9HIZ - chains B and T of the 8 polymer chains in the assembly; structure by X-ray diffraction, 2.90 A resolution.

Chain B:
Name: Immunoglobulin heavy constant gamma 1
From: Homo sapiens
UniProt: P01857 (IGHG1_HUMAN); residues 236-444 here correspond to UniProt positions 119-327 (UniProt number = residue number - 117)
Sequence (217 residues; numbered 228 to 444; the number before each row is that of its first residue):
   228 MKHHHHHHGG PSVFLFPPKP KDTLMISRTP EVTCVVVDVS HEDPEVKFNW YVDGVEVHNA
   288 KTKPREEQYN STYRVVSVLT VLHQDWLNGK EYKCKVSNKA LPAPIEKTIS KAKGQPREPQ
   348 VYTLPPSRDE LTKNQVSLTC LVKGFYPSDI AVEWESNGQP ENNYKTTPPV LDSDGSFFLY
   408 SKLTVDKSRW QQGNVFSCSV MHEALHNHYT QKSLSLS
Disordered / not traced: 228-235
Differences from the reference sequence: initiating methionine (228); expression tag (229-235)
Curated features (UniProtKB/Swiss-Prot):
  - glycosylation: Asn297 (N-linked (GlcNAc...) (complex) asparagine)
What the authors report for this chain:
  - post-translational modification sites: Asn297 (citing earlier work)

Chain T:
Name: DNA-binding protein 7d
From: Sulfolobus acidocaldarius DSM 639
UniProt: P13123 (DN7D_SULAC); numbering as in UniProt (aligned over 2-66)
Sequence (69 residues; each row starts with the number of its first residue; numbers below 1 keep their minus sign (Asp-2 is residue -2)):
    -2 DAEFVKVKFL LNGEEKEVDT SKIRDVARQG KNVKFLYNDN GKYGAGNVDE KDAPKELLDM
    58 LARAEREKK
Differences from the reference sequence: expression tag (-2 to 1); engineered mutation Leu7 (Lys in P13123), Leu8 (Tyr in P13123), Asn9 (Lys in P13123), Arg21 (Lys in P13123), Asp22 (Lys in P13123), Ala24 (Trp in P13123), Gln26 (Val in P13123), Asn29 (Met in P13123), Lys31 (Ser in P13123), Leu33 (Thr in P13123), Asn35 (Asp in P13123), Tyr40 (Thr in P13123), Ala42 (Arg in P13123), Asn44 (Ala in P13123), Asp46 (Ser in P13123)
Curated features (UniProtKB/Swiss-Prot):
  - modified residue: Lys5 (N6-methyllysine)

Chain B / chain T interface:
Contacting residue pairs (7; chain B residue first):
  Tyr373(B) - Arg63(T)
  Leu398(B) - Asp56(T)
  Asp399(B) - Ala59(T)
  Ser400(B) - Ala59(T)
  Ser400(B) - Glu62(T)
  Gly402(B) - Ala59(T)
  Gly402(B) - Arg63(T)  hydrogen bond (backbone-side chain)
Other interface residues (no listed pair), chain T (5 interface residues in all): Arg60

Overview:
Chain B and chain T each contribute 5 residues to their interface; the contacts include 1 hydrogen bond. The
hydrogen-bonded pair is Gly402(B)-Arg63(T). The paper reports a modification site at Asn297(B).
Here chain B is Immunoglobulin heavy constant gamma 1 (Homo sapiens) and chain T is DNA-binding protein 7d
(Sulfolobus acidocaldarius DSM 639). Entry 9HIZ (Complex of the Nanofitin Sac7d-C3(C24A) with a human IgG1 Fc
fragment) was determined by X-ray diffraction.
